Entry 8OUA (X-ray diffraction, 1.85 A resolution); this record covers chains A and B of the 3 polymer chains in the assembly.

# Chain A (and B)
Molecule: Cereblon isoform 4
Organism: Magnetospirillum gryphiswaldense
Notes: chain B of this document is another copy of the same molecule, construct and numbering; everything in this record applies to it too
UniProtKB: A4TVL0 (A4TVL0_9PROT); residue numbers follow UniProt; this construct covers 19-123
Chain sequence (105 residues; each row starts with the number of its first residue):
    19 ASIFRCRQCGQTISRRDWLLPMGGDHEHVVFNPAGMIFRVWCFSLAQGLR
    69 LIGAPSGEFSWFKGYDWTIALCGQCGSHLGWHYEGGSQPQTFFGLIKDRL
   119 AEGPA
Unresolved in the structure: 19 (chain B: fully traced)
Metal / ion sites: Zn2+: Cys24, Cys27, Cys90, Cys93
Residues lining bound ligands: W0Z (4-azanyl-N-[(3S)-2,6-bis(oxidanylidene)piperidin-3-yl]-2,5-bis(fluoranyl)-3-methoxy-benzamide): Asn50, Pro51, Ala52, Phe77, Ser78, Trp79, Trp85, Trp99, Tyr101

# How chain A and chain B interact
Residue-residue contacts - 13 pairs, chain A then chain B:
  Ile21(A) - Phe49(B)
  Arg23(A) - Phe49(B)
  Arg25(A) - Ile55(B)
  Leu118(A) - Val47(B)
  Ala119(A) - Val47(B)
  Ala119(A) - Phe49(B)
  Glu120(A) - Val47(B)  hydrogen bond (backbone-backbone)
  Glu120(A) - Val48(B)
  Glu120(A) - Phe49(B)  hydrogen bond (backbone-backbone)
  Glu120(A) - Trp79(B)
  Gly121(A) - Phe49(B)
  Pro122(A) - Phe49(B)
  Pro122(A) - Phe77(B)  hydrophobic
Interface residues without a listed pair, chain A (10 interface residues in all): Cys24, Asp116
Interface residues without a listed pair, chain B (9 interface residues in all): Glu45, Asn50, Pro51

# Overview
The interface between chain A and chain B involves 10 residues on one side and 9 on the other, with 2 hydrogen
bonds. The backbones hydrogen-bond at Glu120(A)-Val47(B) and Glu120(A)-Phe49(B). Bound to chain A: compound
W0Z.
Chain A and chain B are both Cereblon isoform 4 (Magnetospirillum gryphiswaldense); the structure, Cereblon
isoform 4 in complex with novel Benzamide-Type Cereblon Binder 11f, was determined by X-ray diffraction.
